PDB entry 8BWN | X-ray diffraction, 2.57 A resolution | chains A and B of the 4 polymer chains in the assembly

Chain A (and B):
Molecule: Growth/differentiation factor 5
Source organism: Homo sapiens
Notes: chain B of this document is another copy of the same molecule, construct and numbering; everything in this record applies to it too
Reference sequence: P43026 (GDF5_HUMAN); residue numbers follow UniProt; this construct covers 382-501
Sequence (121 residues; each row starts with the number of its first residue):
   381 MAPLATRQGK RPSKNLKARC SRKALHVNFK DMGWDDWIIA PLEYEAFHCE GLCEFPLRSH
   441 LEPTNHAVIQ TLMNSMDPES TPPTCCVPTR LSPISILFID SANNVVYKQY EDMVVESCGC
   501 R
Not modelled in the structure: 381-396 (chain B: 381-397)
Construct notes: initiating methionine (381)
Cystine bridges: Cys-400/Cys-466, Cys-429/Cys-498, Cys-433/Cys-500
Ion coordination: Ca2+: Gly-413, Asp-416

Interface between chain A and chain B:
Residue-residue contacts - 47 pairs, chain A then chain B:
  His-406(A) with Met-453(B)
  Val-407(A) with Met-453(B), hydrophobic
  Asp-411(A) with Met-456(B)
  Met-412(A) with Ile-449(B), hydrophobic; Leu-452(B), hydrophobic; Met-456(B)
  Trp-414(A) with Leu-452(B), hydrophobic
  Tyr-424(A) with Ile-449(B)
  Ala-426(A) with His-446(B), hydrogen bond (backbone-side chain)
  Phe-427(A) with His-446(B), hydrogen bond (backbone-side chain)
  His-428(A) with Pro-462(B)
  Thr-444(A) with Asp-492(B)
  Asn-445(A) with Tyr-490(B); Glu-491(B), hydrogen bond (side chain-backbone); Asp-492(B); Met-493(B)
  His-446(A) with Ala-426(B), hydrogen bond (side chain-backbone); Phe-427(B), hydrogen bond (side chain-backbone); Leu-471(B); Asp-492(B), hydrogen bond (backbone-backbone); Met-493(B); Val-495(B)
  Ile-449(A) with Met-412(B), hydrophobic; Tyr-424(B); Met-493(B), hydrophobic
  Leu-452(A) with Met-412(B), hydrophobic; Trp-414(B), hydrophobic
  Met-453(A) with His-406(B); Val-407(B), hydrophobic
  Met-456(A) with Asp-411(B)
  Cys-465(A) with Cys-465(B), disulfide; Val-467(B), hydrophobic
  Val-467(A) with Cys-465(B), hydrophobic; Val-467(B), hydrophobic; Arg-501(B)
  Pro-468(A) with Arg-501(B)
  Leu-471(A) with His-446(B)
  Glu-491(A) with Asn-445(B), hydrogen bond (backbone-side chain)
  Asp-492(A) with Thr-444(B); Asn-445(B); His-446(B), hydrogen bond (backbone-backbone)
  Met-493(A) with Asn-445(B); His-446(B); Ile-449(B), hydrophobic
  Val-495(A) with His-446(B)
  Arg-501(A) with Val-467(B); Pro-468(B)
Other interface residues (no listed pair), chain A (31 interface residues in all): Leu-405, Glu-430, Gln-450, Thr-461, Pro-462, Tyr-490
Other interface residues (no listed pair), chain B (30 interface residues in all): Leu-405, His-428, Gln-450, Thr-461
Cross-chain cystine bridges: Cys-465(A)/Cys-465(B)

Overview:
Chain A and chain B form an interface of 31 and 30 residues respectively; the contacts include 1 disulfide
bond and 8 hydrogen bonds. Polar pairs include Ala-426(A)/His-446(B), Phe-427(A)/His-446(B) and
Asn-445(A)/Glu-491(B). Gly-413(A) and Asp-416(A) form the Ca2+ site.
Both chains are Growth/differentiation factor 5 (Homo sapiens). Entry 8BWN (Crystal structure of human Twisted
gastrulation protein homolog 1 (TWSG1) in complex with human Growth Differentiation ...) was determined by
X-ray diffraction, deposited together with 8BWA, 8BWD, 8BWI, 8BWL and 8BWM.
